PDB entry 1X8C | X-ray diffraction, 2.10 A resolution | chains A and B

[Chain A (and B)]
Protein: Copper homeostasis protein cutC
Source organism: Shigella flexneri 2a str. 301
Notes: chain B of this document is another copy of the same molecule, construct and numbering; everything in this record applies to it too
UniProt: P67825 (CUTC_SHIFL); numbering as in UniProt (aligned over 1-248)
Chain sequence (256 residues; row label = number of the first residue in the row):
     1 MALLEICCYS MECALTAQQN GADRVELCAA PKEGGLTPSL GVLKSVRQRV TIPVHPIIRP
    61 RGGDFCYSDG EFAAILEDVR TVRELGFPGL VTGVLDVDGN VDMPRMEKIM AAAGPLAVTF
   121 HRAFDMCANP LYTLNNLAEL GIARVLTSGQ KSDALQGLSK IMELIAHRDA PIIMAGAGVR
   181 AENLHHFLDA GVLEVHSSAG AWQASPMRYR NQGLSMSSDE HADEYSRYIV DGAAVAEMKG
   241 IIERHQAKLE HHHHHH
Unresolved in the structure: 211-224, 249-256 (chain B: 212-223, 251-256)
Differences from the reference sequence: modified residue (1, 11, 103, 106, 110, 126, 162, 174, 207, 216, 238); expression tag (249-256)
Modified positions: Mse1, Mse11, Mse103, Mse106, Mse110, Mse126, Mse162, Mse174, Mse207, Mse238 (selenomethionine; parent Met); Mse216 (selenomethionine)

[How chain A and chain B interact]
Contacting residue pairs - 73 pairs, chain A then chain B:
  Mse11(A) with G70(B)
  E12(A) with S68(B), hydrogen bond; G70(B), hydrogen bond (side chain-backbone)
  A30(A) with A30(B), hydrophobic; E33(B); L36(B), hydrophobic
  P31(A) with E33(B)
  K32(A) with K32(B), hydrogen bond (backbone-side chain); E33(B), hydrogen bond (backbone-side chain)
  E33(A) with A30(B); P31(B); K32(B), hydrogen bond (side chain-backbone)
  L36(A) with A30(B), hydrophobic
  T37(A) with S39(B)
  S39(A) with T37(B); D78(B), hydrogen bond
  L40(A) with L40(B), hydrophobic; D78(B); T81(B)
  G41(A) with A74(B); E77(B); D78(B), hydrogen bond (backbone-side chain)
  V42(A) with A74(B)
  K44(A) with E77(B), salt bridge
  R61(A) with R227(B)
  G63(A) with E224(B); Y225(B)
  D64(A) with S205(B), hydrogen bond; P206(B); Y225(B); R227(B), salt bridge
  C66(A) with R227(B), hydrogen bond (backbone-side chain)
  S68(A) with E12(B)
  D69(A) with E12(B)
  G70(A) with Mse11(B); E12(B), hydrogen bond (backbone-side chain)
  A74(A) with G41(B); V42(B), hydrophobic
  E77(A) with G41(B); K44(B), salt bridge
  D78(A) with S39(B), hydrogen bond; L40(B); G41(B), hydrogen bond (side chain-backbone)
  T81(A) with L40(B)
  V97(A) with P206(B); Mse207(B); R208(B), hydrogen bond (backbone-backbone); Y209(B), hydrogen bond (backbone-backbone)
  D98(A) with R208(B), salt bridge; Y209(B)
  Mse126(A) with Y209(B); Y225(B)
  C127(A) with Y209(B)
  A128(A) with Y209(B), hydrophobic
  S205(A) with D64(B), hydrogen bond
  P206(A) with D64(B); V97(B)
  Mse207(A) with D64(B); C66(B); D96(B); V97(B); G99(B)
  R208(A) with V97(B), hydrogen bond (backbone-backbone); D98(B), salt bridge
  Y209(A) with V97(B); D98(B); Mse126(B); C127(B); A128(B)
  Y225(A) with Mse126(B)
  R227(A) with R61(B); D64(B), salt bridge; C66(B), hydrogen bond (side chain-backbone)
Also at the interface, not in a pair above, chain A (40 interface residues in all): P38, G99, D125, S226
Also at the interface, not in a pair above, chain B (42 interface residues in all): P38, G63, D69, L95, N211

[In short]
40 residues of chain A face 42 of chain B across their interface; the contacts include 17 hydrogen bonds and 6
salt bridges. Polar contacts include K44(A)-E77(B), D64(A)-R227(B) and D98(A)-R208(B).
Both chains are Copper homeostasis protein cutC (Shigella flexneri 2a str. 301). Entry 1X8C (Crystal structure
of the SeMet-derivative copper homeostasis protein (cutCm) with calcium binding from Shigella flexneri 2a ...)
was determined by X-ray diffraction together with 1X7I from the same study.
